PDB entry 8CEP | electron microscopy, 2.04 A resolution | chains A and L of the 19 polymer chains in the assembly

[Chain A]
Molecule: 16S rRNA
From: Escherichia coli BW25113
Sequence (1540 nucleotides; each row starts with the number of its first residue):
     1 AAAUUGAAGA GUUUGAUCAU GGCUCAGAUU GAACGCUGGC GGCAGGCCUA ACACAUGCAA
    61 GUCGAACGGU AACAGGAAGA AGCUUGCUUC UUUGCUGACG AGUGGCGGAC GGGUGAGUAA
   121 UGUCUGGGAA ACUGCCUGAU GGAGGGGGAU AACUACUGGA AACGGUAGCU AAUACCGCAU
   181 AACGUCGCAA GACCAAAGAG GGGGACCUUC GGGCCUCUUG CCAUCGGAUG UGCCCAGAUG
   241 GGAUUAGCUA GUAGGUGGGG UAACGGCUCA CCUAGGCGAC GAUCCCUAGC UGGUCUGAGA
   301 GGAUGACCAG CCACACUGGA ACUGAGACAC GGUCCAGACU CCUACGGGAG GCAGCAGUGG
   361 GGAAUAUUGC ACAAUGGGCG CAAGCCUGAU GCAGCCAUGC CGCGUGUAUG AAGAAGCCCU
   421 UCGGGUUGUA AAGUACUUUC AGCGGGGAGG AAGGGAGUAA AGUUAAUACC UUUGCUCAUU
   481 GACGUUACCC GCAGAAGAAG CACCGGCUAA CUCCGUGCCA GCAGCCXCGG UAAUACGGAG
   541 GGUGCAAGCG UUAAUCGGAA UUACUGGGCG UAAAGCGCAC GCAGGCGGUU UGUUAAGUCA
   601 GAUGUGAAAU CCCCGGGCUC AACCUGGGAA CUGCAUCUGA UACUGGCAAG CUUGAGUCUC
   661 GUAGAGGGGG GUAGAAUUCC AGGUGUAGCG GUGAAAUGCG UAGAGAUCUG GAGGAAUACC
   721 GGUGGCGAAG GCGGCCCCCU GGACGAAGAC UGACGCUCAG GUGCGAAAGC GUGGGGAGCA
   781 AACAGGAUUA GAUACCCUGG UAGUCCACGC CGUAAACGAU GUCGACUUGG AGGUUGUGCC
   841 CUUGAGGCGU GGCUUCCGGA GCUAACGCGU UAAGUCGACC GCCUGGGGAG UACGGCCGCA
   901 AGGUUAAAAC UCAAAUGAAU UGACGGGGGC CCGCACAAGC GGUGGAGCAU GUGGUUUAAU
   961 UCGAUGXAAC GCGAAGAACC UUACCUGGUC UUGACAUCCA CGGAAGUUUU CAGAGAUGAG
  1021 AAUGUGCCUU CGGGAACCGU GAGACAGGUG CUGCAUGGCU GUCGUCAGCU CGUGUUGUGA
  1081 AAUGUUGGGU UAAGUCCCGC AACGAGCGCA ACCCUUAUCC UUUGUUGCCA GCGGUCCGGC
  1141 CGGGAACUCA AAGGAGACUG CCAGUGAUAA ACUGGAGGAA GGUGGGGAUG ACGUCAAGUC
  1201 AUCAUGGCCC UUACGACCAG GGCUACACAC GUGCUACAAU GGCGCAUACA AAGAGAAGCG
  1261 ACCUCGCGAG AGCAAGCGGA CCUCAUAAAG UGCGUCGUAG UCCGGAUUGG AGUCUGCAAC
  1321 UCGACUCCAU GAAGUCGGAA UCGCUAGUAA UCGUGGAUCA GAAUGCCACG GUGAAUACGU
  1381 UCCCGGGCCU UGUACACACC GCCCGUXACA CCAUGGGAGU GGGUUGCAAA AGAAGUAGGU
  1441 AGCUUAACCU UCGGGAGGGC GCUUACCACU UUGUGAUUCA UGACUGGGGU GAAGUCGUAA
  1501 CAAGGUAACC GUAGGGGAAC CUGCGGUUGG AUCACCUCCU
Disordered / not traced: 79-92, 205-213, 841-845, 930-1389, 1535-1540
Modified residues: PSU (pseudouridine-5'-monophosphate) at position 516, G7M (N7-methyl-guanosine-5'-monophosphate) at position 527, 2MG (2N-methylguanosine-5'-monophosphate) at position 966, 5MC (5-methylcytidine-5'-monophosphate) at position 967, 2MG (2N-methylguanosine-5'-monophosphate) at position 1207, 4OC (4n,o2'-methylcytidine-5'-monophosphate) at position 1402, 5MC (5-methylcytidine-5'-monophosphate) at position 1407, UR3 (3-methyluridine-5'-monophoshate) at position 1498, 2MG (2N-methylguanosine-5'-monophosphate) at position 1516, MA6 (6N-dimethyladenosine-5'-monophoshate) at position 1518, MA6 (6N-dimethyladenosine-5'-monophoshate) at position 1519
Metal / ion sites: K+ site 1: U5 (shared with 5 residues of chain D); K+ site 2: G11, U12, G21, G22; Mg2+ site 1 near G21 (its only coordinating residue here); Mg2+ site 2: C48, G115; Mg2+ site 3: A59, U387; K+ site 3: G61, U62, G104, G105; Mg2+ site 4 near G100 (its only coordinating residue here); K+ site 4: G107, G324, G326; K+ site 5: G107, G108, G326; Mg2+ site 5: A109, G331; K+ site 6: A109, C110, G111; Mg2+ site 6 near G111 (its only coordinating residue here); 18 more K+ sites not listed; 32 more Mg2+ sites not listed
Small-molecule neighbours: kasugamycin (KSG; (1S,2R,3S,4R,5S,6S)-2,3,4,5,6-pentahydroxycyclohexyl 2-amino-4-{[carboxy(imino)methyl]amino}-2,3,4,6-tetradeoxy-alpha-D-arabino-hexopyranoside): G791, A792, A794, C795, G926, UR3_1498, A1499, G1504, G1505, U1506

[Chain L]
Molecule: Small ribosomal subunit protein uS12
From: Escherichia coli BW25113
UniProtKB: P0A7S3 (RS12_ECOLI); numbering as in UniProt (aligned over 1-124)
Sequence (124 residues; each row starts with the number of its first residue):
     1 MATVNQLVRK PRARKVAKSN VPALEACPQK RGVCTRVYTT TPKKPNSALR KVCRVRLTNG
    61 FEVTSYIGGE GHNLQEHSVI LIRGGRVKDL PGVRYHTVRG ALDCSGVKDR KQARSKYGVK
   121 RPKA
Disordered / not traced: 1
Modified residues: Asp-89 ((3R)-3-(methylsulfanyl)-L-aspartic acid; D2T)
UniProt features mapped onto this chain:
  - modified residue: Lys-108 (N6-acetyllysine)
  - natural variant: Lys-43 (K43R: Confers streptomycin resistance but not hyperaccurate translation)
  - mutagenesis: Leu-57 (L57H: Protein is not incorporated into ribosomes), Lys-88 (K88Q: Confers low-level resistance to streptomycin and a 15% decrease in the translational elongation rate)
Metal / ion sites: K+: Pro-45, Asn-46 (shared with C518(A), G529(A) of chain A)

[How chain A and chain L interact]
Pairs across the interface (121; chain A residue first):
  A32(A) with Pro-28(L), base contact
  A33(A) with Pro-28(L), sugar contact; Gln-29(L), hydrogen bond to the sugar
  C34(A) with Gln-29(L), sugar contact; Leu-81(L), sugar contact; Val-98(L), sugar contact
  G35(A) with Gly-100(L), sugar contact; Ser-115(L), hydrogen bond to the sugar; Gly-118(L), sugar contact
  C36(A) with Arg-114(L), hydrogen bond to the sugar; Ser-115(L), sugar contact; Val-119(L), sugar contact; Lys-120(L), salt bridge to the phosphate; Arg-121(L), hydrogen bond to the phosphate
  U37(A) with Lys-120(L), phosphate contact; Arg-121(L), hydrogen bond to the phosphate
  G302(A) with Arg-14(L), hydrogen bond to the phosphate
  A303(A) with Arg-14(L), salt bridge to the phosphate
  G362(A) with Arg-31(L), salt bridge to the phosphate; Thr-58(L), phosphate contact
  A363(A) with Cys-27(L), hydrogen bond to the base; Pro-28(L), base contact; Gln-29(L), base contact; Lys-30(L), phosphate contact; Arg-31(L), salt bridge to the phosphate; Thr-58(L), hydrogen bond to the phosphate; Leu-81(L), sugar contact
  G500(A) with Arg-121(L), salt bridge to the phosphate
  C501(A) with Arg-114(L), salt bridge to the phosphate; Ser-115(L), hydrogen bond to the phosphate; Arg-121(L), salt bridge to the phosphate
  A502(A) with Ala-113(L), phosphate contact; Arg-114(L), hydrogen bond to the phosphate; Ser-115(L), hydrogen bond to the phosphate; Lys-116(L), phosphate contact
  C503(A) with Ala-113(L), phosphate contact; Lys-116(L), salt bridge to the phosphate
  C518(A) with Pro-45(L), base contact; Ser-47(L), phosphate contact
  C519(A) with Ser-47(L), hydrogen bond to the phosphate; Ala-48(L), phosphate contact
  A520(A) with Ala-48(L), phosphate contact; Leu-49(L), hydrogen bond to the phosphate; Lys-51(L), salt bridge to the phosphate; Glu-70(L), hydrogen bond to the sugar
  G521(A) with Leu-49(L), phosphate contact; Arg-50(L), hydrogen bond to the base; Lys-51(L), salt bridge to the phosphate; Gly-69(L), phosphate contact; Glu-70(L), phosphate contact; Gly-71(L), hydrogen bond to the phosphate
  C522(A) with Asn-46(L), base contact; Arg-50(L), base contact; Tyr-66(L), hydrogen bond to the phosphate; Gly-68(L), phosphate contact; Gly-69(L), hydrogen bond to the phosphate; Asp-89(L), base contact; Tyr-117(L), sugar contact
  A523(A) with Arg-50(L), base contact; Val-87(L), base contact; Lys-88(L), base contact; Asp-89(L), base contact; Tyr-117(L), phosphate contact
  C525(A) with Arg-86(L), salt bridge to the phosphate
  C526(A) with Lys-88(L), phosphate contact
  G7M_527(A) with Asn-46(L), base contact; Asp-89(L), base contact
  C528(A) with Asn-46(L), hydrogen bond to the base
  G529(A) with Asn-46(L), base contact; Ser-47(L), hydrogen bond to the base
  G537(A) with Glu-70(L), sugar contact; Arg-110(L), salt bridge to the phosphate
  G538(A) with Arg-110(L), salt bridge to the phosphate; Lys-111(L), hydrogen bond to the phosphate; Gln-112(L), hydrogen bond to the phosphate
  A539(A) with Lys-111(L), phosphate contact; Gln-112(L), hydrogen bond to the phosphate
  G550(A) with Lys-116(L), sugar contact
  U551(A) with Arg-83(L), hydrogen bond to the sugar; Lys-116(L), sugar contact
  U552(A) with Pro-28(L), hydrogen bond to the sugar; Arg-83(L), sugar contact; Gly-84(L), hydrogen bond to the sugar
  A553(A) with Val-21(L), phosphate contact; Leu-24(L), sugar contact; Ala-26(L), hydrogen bond to the sugar; Cys-27(L), sugar contact; Pro-28(L), sugar contact; Gly-84(L), phosphate contact
  A554(A) with Ser-19(L), hydrogen bond to the phosphate; Val-21(L), phosphate contact; Ala-26(L), sugar contact
  U562(A) with Arg-12(L), phosphate contact; Ala-13(L), hydrogen bond to the base; Arg-14(L), sugar contact
  A563(A) with Arg-12(L), base contact
  C564(A) with Leu-7(L), phosphate contact; Arg-12(L), salt bridge to the phosphate
  G567(A) with Ala-2(L), base contact; Arg-12(L), hydrogen bond to the base
  G568(A) with Ala-2(L), hydrogen bond to the base
  G585(A) with Asn-5(L), hydrogen bond to the sugar
  A759(A) with Arg-9(L), sugar contact
  C879(A) with Asn-5(L), phosphate contact
  C880(A) with Thr-3(L), hydrogen bond to the phosphate; Asn-5(L), hydrogen bond to the phosphate; Gln-6(L), base contact; Arg-9(L), salt bridge to the phosphate
  G881(A) with Gln-6(L), hydrogen bond to the phosphate; Arg-9(L), salt bridge to the phosphate
  C882(A) with Ala-2(L), base contact
  C883(A) with Arg-12(L), base contact
  U884(A) with Arg-12(L), hydrogen bond to the base; Lys-15(L), sugar contact
  A909(A) with Lys-18(L), salt bridge to the phosphate
  C910(A) with Lys-18(L), salt bridge to the phosphate; Arg-94(L), salt bridge to the phosphate
  C912(A) with Lys-43(L), phosphate contact
  A913(A) with Lys-43(L), salt bridge to the phosphate; Lys-88(L), salt bridge to the phosphate
  A1492(A) with Lys-44(L), hydrogen bond to the sugar
Interface residues without a listed pair, chain A (55 interface residues in all): G524, U561, G885, U911
Interface residues without a listed pair, chain L (62 interface residues in all): Gly-85, Gly-92, Arg-99, Ala-101, Asp-109

[In short]
Chain A and chain L form an interface of 55 and 62 residues respectively; the contacts include 37 hydrogen
bonds and 21 salt bridges. Polar pairs include A363(A)/Cys-27(L), G521(A)/Arg-50(L) and C528(A)/Asn-46(L).
Bound to chain A: kasugamycin. UniProt lists 2 mutagenesis sites on chain L.
Here chain A is 16S rRNA and chain L is Small ribosomal subunit protein uS12, both from Escherichia coli
BW25113. Entry 8CEP (Kasugamycin bound to the 30S body) was determined by electron microscopy, deposited
together with 8CA7, 8CAI, 8CF1, 8CF8, 8CGI, 8CGJ, 8CGR and 8CGU.
